PDB entry 8CM5 | X-ray diffraction, 2.15 A resolution | chains A and B

== Chain A ==
Name: Formate dehydrogenase, alpha subunit, selenocysteine-containing
From: Desulfovibrio vulgaris str. Hildenborough
Reference sequence: Q72EJ1 (Q72EJ1_DESVH); residues 1-1005 here = UniProt positions 1-1005
Sequence (1013 residues; each row starts with the number of its first residue):
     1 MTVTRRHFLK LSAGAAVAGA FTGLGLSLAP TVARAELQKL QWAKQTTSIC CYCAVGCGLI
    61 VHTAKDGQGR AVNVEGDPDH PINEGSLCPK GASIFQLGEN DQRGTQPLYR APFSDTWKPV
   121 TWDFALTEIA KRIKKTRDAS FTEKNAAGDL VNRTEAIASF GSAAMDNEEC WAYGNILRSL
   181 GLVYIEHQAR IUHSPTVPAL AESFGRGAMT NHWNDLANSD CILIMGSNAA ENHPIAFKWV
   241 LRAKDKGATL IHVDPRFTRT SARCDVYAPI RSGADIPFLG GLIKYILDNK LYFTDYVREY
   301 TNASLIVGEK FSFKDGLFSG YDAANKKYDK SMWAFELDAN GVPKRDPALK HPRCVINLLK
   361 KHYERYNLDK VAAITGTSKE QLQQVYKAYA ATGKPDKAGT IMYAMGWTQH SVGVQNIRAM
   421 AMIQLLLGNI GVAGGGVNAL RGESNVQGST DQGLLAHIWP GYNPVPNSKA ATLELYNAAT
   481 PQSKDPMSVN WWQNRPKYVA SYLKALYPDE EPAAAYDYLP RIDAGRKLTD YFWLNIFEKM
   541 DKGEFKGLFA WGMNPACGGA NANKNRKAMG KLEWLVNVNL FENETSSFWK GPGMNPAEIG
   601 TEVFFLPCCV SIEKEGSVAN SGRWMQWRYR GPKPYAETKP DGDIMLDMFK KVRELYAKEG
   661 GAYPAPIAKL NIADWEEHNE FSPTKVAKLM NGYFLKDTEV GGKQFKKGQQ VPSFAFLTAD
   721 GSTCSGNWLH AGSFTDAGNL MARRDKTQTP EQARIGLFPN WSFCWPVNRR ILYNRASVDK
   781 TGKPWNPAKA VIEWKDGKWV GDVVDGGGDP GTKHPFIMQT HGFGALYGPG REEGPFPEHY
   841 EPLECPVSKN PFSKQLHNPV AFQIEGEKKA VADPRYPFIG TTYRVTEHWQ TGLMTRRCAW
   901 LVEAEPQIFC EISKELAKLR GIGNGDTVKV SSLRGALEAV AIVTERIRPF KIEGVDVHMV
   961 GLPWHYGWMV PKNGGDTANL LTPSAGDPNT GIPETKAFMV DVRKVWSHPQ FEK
Unresolved in the structure: 1-35, 1010-1013
Differences from the reference sequence: engineered mutation Ala872 (Cys in Q72EJ1); expression tag (1006-1013)
Modified positions: Sec192 (selenocysteine)
Ion coordination: 4Fe-4S cluster Fe: Cys50, Cys53, Cys57, Cys88
Small-molecule neighbours:
  - hydrosulfuric acid (H2S): Gln188, Sec192, Gly442, Glu443, Val446
  - molybdopterin guanosine dinucleotide (MGD; 2-amino-5,6-dimercapto-7-methyl-3,7,8a,9-tetrahydro-8-oxa-1,3,9,10-tetraaza-anthracen-4-one guanosine dinucleotide), molecule 1: Cys53, Lys90, Sec192, Met225, Gly226, Ser227, Asn228, Glu231, Asn232, His233, Val253, Asp254, Pro255, Arg256, Thr258, Ile270, Arg271, Ser272, Gly273, Asp275, Ala404, Met405, Gly406, Trp407, His410, Gly442, Glu443, Thr881, Thr882, Tyr883, Arg884, Val885, Thr886, His888, Trp889, Gln890, His965, Lys996
  - molybdopterin guanosine dinucleotide (MGD), molecule 2: Ser162, Ala164, Met165, Gln188, Ile191, Sec192, Met405, Gln409, Glu443, Trp551, Gly552, Met553, Asn554, Pro555, Gly558, Val578, Asn579, Leu580, Cys608, Cys609, Lys614, Asp641, Thr882, Arg884, Trp889, Gln890, Thr891, Gly892, Leu893, Met894, Trp964, Asn979, Thr982, Thr995, Lys996
  - 4Fe-4S cluster (SF4): Cys50, Tyr52, Cys53, Val55, Gly56, Cys57, Leu87, Cys88, Lys90, Gly91, His233, Pro234, Ile235
Reported in the primary citation:
  - mutagenesis - C872A: increased catalytic activity
  - mutagenesis - C845A: decreased catalytic activity
  - mutagenesis - C845A, C872A: unchanged stability
  - catalytic residues: Arg441 (citing earlier work)
  - mutagenesis - C872A: decreased stability in response to aerobic conditions

== Chain B ==
Name: Formate dehydrogenase, beta subunit, putative
From: Desulfovibrio vulgaris str. Hildenborough
Reference sequence: Q72EJ0 (Q72EJ0_DESVH); residue numbers follow UniProt; this construct covers 1-215
Sequence (215 residues; each row starts with the number of its first residue):
     1 MGKMFFVDLS RCTACRGCQI ACKQWKNLPA EETRNTGSHQ NPPDLSYVTL KTVRFTEKSR
    61 KGPGIDWLFF PEQCRHCVEP PCKGQADVDL EGAVVKDETT GAVLFTELTA KVDGESVRSA
   121 CPYDIPRIDP VTKRLSKCDM CNDRVQNGLL PACVKTCPTG TMNFGDEQEM LALAEKRLAE
   181 VKKTYPGAVL GDPNDVRVVY LFTRDPKDFY EHAVA
Unresolved in the structure: 1
Ion coordination: 4Fe-4S cluster Fe site 1: Cys12, Cys15, Cys18, Cys157; 4Fe-4S cluster Fe site 2: Cys22, Cys138, Cys141, Cys153; 4Fe-4S cluster Fe site 3: Cys74, Cys77, Cys82, Cys121
Small-molecule neighbours:
  - 4Fe-4S cluster (SF4), molecule 1: Phe5, Cys22, Lys26, Leu50, Lys51, Gln73, Cys138, Asp139, Met140, Cys141, Pro151, Ala152, Cys153
  - 4Fe-4S cluster (SF4), molecule 2: Cys12, Thr13, Ala14, Cys15, Arg16, Gly17, Cys18, Val53, Pro71, Thr156, Cys157, Pro158, Thr159, Thr161, Met162
  - 4Fe-4S cluster (SF4), molecule 3: Cys74, Arg75, His76, Cys77, Pro80, Pro81, Cys82, Val103, Phe105, Cys121, Pro122, Tyr123, Ile125, Pro126, Lys137

== Chain A / chain B interface ==
Pairs across the interface (101):
  Glu36(A) - Asn147(B)  hydrogen bond (backbone-side chain)
  Leu37(A) - Trp25(B)  hydrophobic
  Leu37(A) - Asp143(B)
  Leu37(A) - Arg144(B)
  Leu37(A) - Asn147(B)
  Leu37(A) - Leu149(B)  hydrophobic
  Lys39(A) - Gln24(B)  hydrogen bond (side chain-backbone)
  Lys39(A) - Trp25(B)  hydrogen bond (side chain-backbone)
  Lys39(A) - Asn27(B)  hydrogen bond
  Asn73(A) - Gln24(B)  hydrogen bond
  Asn73(A) - Trp25(B)
  Val74(A) - Gln24(B)  hydrogen bond (backbone-side chain)
  Glu75(A) - Trp25(B)
  Glu75(A) - Arg144(B)  salt bridge
  Glu75(A) - Lys155(B)  salt bridge
  Gly76(A) - Lys155(B)  hydrogen bond (backbone-side chain)
  Gly85(A) - Lys155(B)
  Ser86(A) - Lys155(B)  hydrogen bond (backbone-backbone)
  Ser86(A) - Thr156(B)
  Ser86(A) - Cys157(B)  hydrogen bond (side chain-backbone)
  Ser86(A) - Pro158(B)
  Leu87(A) - Gly17(B)
  Leu87(A) - Thr156(B)  hydrogen bond (backbone-side chain)
  Cys88(A) - Gly17(B)
  Pro89(A) - Cys15(B)
  Pro89(A) - Arg16(B)
  Pro89(A) - Gly17(B)
  Pro89(A) - Ile20(B)
  Ala92(A) - Ile20(B)
  Ala92(A) - Gln24(B)
  Ser93(A) - Ile20(B)
  Phe95(A) - Gln24(B)
  Phe95(A) - Asn27(B)
  Ala230(A) - Thr13(B)
  Ile235(A) - Pro158(B)  hydrophobic
  Phe237(A) - Thr13(B)
  Lys238(A) - Pro158(B)
  Leu241(A) - Arg11(B)
  Leu241(A) - Thr159(B)
  Asp245(A) - Arg11(B)  salt bridge
  Phe257(A) - Arg60(B)
  Phe257(A) - Gly64(B)
  Phe257(A) - Ile65(B)
  Thr258(A) - Trp67(B)
  Arg259(A) - Thr13(B)
  Arg259(A) - Ala14(B)  hydrogen bond (side chain-backbone)
  Arg259(A) - Trp67(B)
  Ala262(A) - Phe69(B)  hydrophobic
  Arg263(A) - Leu9(B)
  Arg263(A) - Ser10(B)  hydrogen bond (side chain-backbone)
  Arg263(A) - Arg11(B)
  Arg263(A) - Cys12(B)  hydrogen bond (side chain-backbone)
  Arg263(A) - Thr13(B)
  Arg263(A) - Phe69(B)
  Arg263(A) - Tyr185(B)  hydrogen bond
  Tyr267(A) - Pro63(B)
  Gln381(A) - Pro63(B)
  Thr886(A) - Cys15(B)
  Glu887(A) - Cys15(B)
  Glu887(A) - Arg16(B)  salt bridge
  Ala899(A) - Ala30(B)
  Trp900(A) - Ile20(B)  hydrophobic
  Trp900(A) - Lys23(B)
  Trp900(A) - Gln24(B)
  Trp900(A) - Leu28(B)  hydrogen bond (side chain-backbone)
  Leu901(A) - Ile20(B)  hydrophobic
  Val902(A) - Thr33(B)
  Glu903(A) - Lys23(B)  salt bridge
  Glu903(A) - Ala30(B)
  Glu903(A) - Glu31(B)  hydrogen bond (side chain-backbone)
  Glu903(A) - Thr33(B)  hydrogen bond (backbone-side chain)
  Glu903(A) - Asn41(B)
  Glu903(A) - Pro42(B)
  Glu903(A) - Thr49(B)
  Ala904(A) - Arg16(B)  hydrogen bond (backbone-side chain)
  Ala904(A) - His39(B)
  Ala904(A) - Asn41(B)
  Glu905(A) - Arg16(B)  salt bridge
  Glu905(A) - His39(B)  salt bridge
  Pro906(A) - Thr33(B)
  Pro906(A) - Arg34(B)
  Pro906(A) - Asn35(B)
  Pro906(A) - Asn41(B)
  Gln907(A) - Arg34(B)
  Gln907(A) - Asn35(B)  hydrogen bond (side chain-backbone)
  Phe909(A) - His39(B)
  Glu911(A) - His39(B)  salt bridge
  Asn924(A) - Thr36(B)
  Asn924(A) - Gly37(B)  hydrogen bond (side chain-backbone)
  Gly925(A) - Thr36(B)
  Val940(A) - Asn35(B)
  Ala941(A) - Gly37(B)
  Ile942(A) - Asn35(B)
  Ile942(A) - Gly37(B)
  Ile942(A) - Ser38(B)
  Thr944(A) - Glu57(B)  hydrogen bond
  Glu945(A) - Ile65(B)
  Arg946(A) - His39(B)
  Arg946(A) - Glu57(B)  salt bridge
  Arg946(A) - Ile65(B)
  Arg946(A) - Trp67(B)
Interface residues without a listed pair, chain A (55 interface residues in all): Leu40, Val72, Pro78, Pro234, Arg242, Val885
Interface residues without a listed pair, chain B (49 interface residues in all): Gln19, Ala21, Lys26, Pro29, Phe55

== In short ==
55 residues of chain A face 49 of chain B across their interface; the contacts include 21 hydrogen bonds and 9
salt bridges. Polar pairs include Glu75(A)-Arg144(B), Glu75(A)-Lys155(B) and Asp245(A)-Arg11(B). Ligands of
chain A: hydrosulfuric acid, molybdopterin guanosine dinucleotide and 4Fe-4S cluster. From the paper: the
catalytic residue Arg441(A); C872A of chain A increases catalytic activity.
Here chain A is Formate dehydrogenase, alpha subunit, selenocysteine-containing and chain B is Formate
dehydrogenase, beta subunit, putative, both from Desulfovibrio vulgaris str. Hildenborough. Entry 8CM5
(W-formate dehydrogenase C872A from Desulfovibrio vulgaris) was determined by X-ray diffraction together with
8CM4, 8CM6 and 8CM7 from the same study.
